Entry 6SBE (X-ray diffraction, 1.40 A resolution); this record covers chain A.

== Chain A ==
Protein: MstE
From: Scytonema sp. PCC 10023
UniProt: A0A2D1CM82 (A0A2D1CM82_9CYAN); residues 2-366 here = UniProt positions 2-366
Chain sequence (367 residues; row label = number of the first residue in the row; numbering starts at 0):
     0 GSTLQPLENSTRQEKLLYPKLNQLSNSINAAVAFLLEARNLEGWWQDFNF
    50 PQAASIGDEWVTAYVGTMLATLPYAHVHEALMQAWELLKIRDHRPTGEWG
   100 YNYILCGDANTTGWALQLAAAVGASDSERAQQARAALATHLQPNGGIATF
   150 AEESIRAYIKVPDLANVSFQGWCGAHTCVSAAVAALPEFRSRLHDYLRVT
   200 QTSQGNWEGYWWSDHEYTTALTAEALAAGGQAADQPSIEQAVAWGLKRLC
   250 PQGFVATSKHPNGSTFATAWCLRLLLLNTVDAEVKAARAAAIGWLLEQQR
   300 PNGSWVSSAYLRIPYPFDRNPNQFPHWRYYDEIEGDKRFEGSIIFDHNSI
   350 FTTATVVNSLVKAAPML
Unresolved in the structure: 0-14
Sequence notes: expression tag (0-1); engineered mutation N109 (Asp in A0A2D1CM82)
Residues lining bound ligands: geranylgeranyl dihydroxybenzoate (L4E): F49, A52, A53, W59, Y100, L104, D107, N109, T110, T148, F149, I154, Y157, I158, V160, L163, W171, W210, W211, L310, I312, F338, E339
What the authors report for this chain:
  - binding site for geranylgeranyl dihydroxybenzoate: N109, E339
  - mutagenesis - D109N: unchanged catalytic activity on geranylgeranyl dihydroxybenzoate
  - catalytic residues: R337, E339
  - contacts within the chain: D162-R337 (salt bridge), R337-E339
  - specificity-determining residues: Y157

== In short ==
Chain A binds geranylgeranyl dihydroxybenzoate. From the paper: catalytic residues R337 and E339; D109N leaves
catalytic activity on geranylgeranyl dihydroxybenzoate unchanged.
Chain A is MstE (Scytonema sp. PCC 10023); the structure, Structure of type II terpene cyclase MstE_D109N from
Scytonema in complex with geranylgeranyl dihydroxybenzoate (substrate), was determined by X-ray diffraction
together with 6SBB, 6SBC, 6SBD, 6SBF and 6SBG from the same study.
